Entry 6NM6 (X-ray diffraction, 2.74 A resolution); this record covers chains G and U of the 8 polymer chains in the assembly.

== Chain G ==
Molecule: Envelope glycoprotein gp120
From: Human immunodeficiency virus 1
Reference sequence: Q2N0S6 (Q2N0S6_9HIV1); the construct lacks a stretch of the UniProt sequence and is renumbered around it, so the offset changes along the chain: 31-135 = UniProt 30-134; 144-184 = UniProt 135-175; 188-309 = UniProt 187-308; 312-321 = UniProt 309-318; 2 more segments
Chain sequence (481 residues; row label = number of the first residue in the row; note: 14 numbers in that range are skipped by the numbering (no residue carries them; nothing is unmodelled there); a row labelled like 184A-184K holds insertion residues (184A, then the next letters in order)):
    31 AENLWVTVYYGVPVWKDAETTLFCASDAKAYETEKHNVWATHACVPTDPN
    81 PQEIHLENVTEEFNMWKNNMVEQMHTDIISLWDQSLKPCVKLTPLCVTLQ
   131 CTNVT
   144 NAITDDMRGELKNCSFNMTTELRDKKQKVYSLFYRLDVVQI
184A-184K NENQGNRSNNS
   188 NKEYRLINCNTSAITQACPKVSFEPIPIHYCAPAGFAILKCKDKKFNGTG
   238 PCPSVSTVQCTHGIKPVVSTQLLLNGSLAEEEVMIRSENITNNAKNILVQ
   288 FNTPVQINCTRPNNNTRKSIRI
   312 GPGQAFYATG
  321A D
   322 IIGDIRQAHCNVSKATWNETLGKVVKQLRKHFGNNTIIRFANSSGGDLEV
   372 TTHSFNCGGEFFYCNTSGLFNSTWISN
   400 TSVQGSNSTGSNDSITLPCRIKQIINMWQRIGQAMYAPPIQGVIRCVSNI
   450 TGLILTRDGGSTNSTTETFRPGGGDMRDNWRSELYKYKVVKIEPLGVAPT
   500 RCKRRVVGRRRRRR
Not modelled in the structure: 31, 59-66, 144-150, 184A-184K, 400-410, 459-464, 506-513
Sequence notes: engineered mutation Ala145 (Asn136 in Q2N0S6), Asn332 (Thr330 in Q2N0S6), Cys501 (Ala498 in Q2N0S6); expression tag (509-513)
Disulfides: Cys54-Cys74, Cys119-Cys205, Cys126-Cys196, Cys131-Cys157, Cys218-Cys247, Cys228-Cys239, Cys296-Cys331, Cys378-Cys445, Cys385-Cys418
Glycans and other covalent adducts: glycan linked to Asn88, Asn262, Asn332; N-acetylglucosamine (NAG) linked to Asn133, Asn156, Asn160, Asn197, Asn234, Asn276, Asn295, Asn301, Asn363, Asn386, Asn448

== Chain U ==
Molecule: N6 FR3-03 heavy chain
From: Homo sapiens
Chain sequence (145 residues; each row starts with the number of its first residue; a row labelled like 76A-76G holds insertion residues (76A, then the next letters in order)):
     1 RAHLVQSGTAMKKPGASVRVSCQTSGYTFTAHILFWFRQAPGRGLEWVGW
    51 IK
   52A P
    53 QYGAVNFGGGFRDRVTLTRQLSQD
76A-76G PDDPDWG
    77 IAYMDI
82A-82C RGL
    83 KPDDTAVYYCARDRSYGD
100A-100E SSWAL
   101 DAWGQGTTVVVSAGGLVPRGSHHHHHHHH
Not modelled in the structure: 113-129
Disulfides: Cys22-Cys92

== Interface between chain G and chain U ==
Residue-residue contacts - 40 pairs, chain G then chain U:
  Thr198(G) with Gln75(U)
  Glu275(G) with Asp100(U)
  Asn279(G) with Ser100A(U), hydrogen bond; Trp100C(U), hydrogen bond
  Asn280(G) with Trp47(U); Trp50(U), hydrogen bond; Asn58(U); Trp100C(U)
  Ala281(G) with Trp50(U), hydrophobic; Lys52(U), hydrogen bond (backbone-side chain); Ser100A(U); Trp100C(U)
  Lys282(G) with Asp100(U), salt bridge; Ser100A(U), hydrogen bond
  Asn283(G) with Lys52(U), hydrogen bond
  Ser365(G) with Val57(U); Arg64(U), hydrogen bond
  Gly366(G) with Gly55(U)
  Gly367(G) with Tyr54(U); Gly55(U)
  Asp368(G) with Tyr54(U), hydrogen bond (backbone-backbone); Arg71(U), salt bridge
  Glu370(G) with Tyr54(U)
  Val371(G) with Tyr54(U), hydrophobic
  Gln428(G) with Thr30(U), hydrogen bond; Gln53(U)
  Ile430(G) with Ser74(U); Gln75(U)
  Thr455(G) with Asn58(U)
  Arg456(G) with Asn58(U), hydrogen bond (backbone-side chain)
  Asp457(G) with Asn58(U), hydrogen bond (backbone-side chain); Phe59(U); Arg64(U), salt bridge
  Gly458(G) with Phe59(U); Gly60(U); Gly61(U)
  Arg469(G) with Arg64(U)
  Gly473(G) with Tyr54(U)
  Asp474(G) with Tyr54(U)
  Met475(G) with Tyr54(U)
Other interface residues (no listed pair), chain G (26 interface residues in all): Met426, Trp427, Gly431
Other interface residues (no listed pair), chain U (22 interface residues in all): Ala56, Asp76, Pro76D

== Overview ==
The interface between chain G and chain U involves 26 residues on one side and 22 on the other, with 11
hydrogen bonds and 3 salt bridges. Polar contacts include Lys282(G)-Asp100(U), Asp368(G)-Arg71(U) and
Asp457(G)-Arg64(U).
Here chain G is Envelope glycoprotein gp120 (Human immunodeficiency virus 1) and chain U is N6 FR3-03 heavy
chain (Homo sapiens). Entry 6NM6 (Crystal Structure of HIV-1 BG505 SOSIP.664 Prefusion Env Trimer Bound to N6
FR3-03 scFv in Complex ...) was determined by X-ray diffraction (same publication as 6NNF and 6NNJ).
